7NJY - chains N and a of the 12 polymer chains in the assembly; structure by electron microscopy, 2.94 A resolution.

== Chain N ==
Name: ATP synthase subunit c
From: Mycolicibacterium smegmatis (strain ATCC 700084 / mc(2)155)
UniProt: A0R205 (A0R205_MYCS2); numbering as in UniProt (aligned over 1-86)
Amino-acid sequence (86 residues; row label = number of the first residue in the row):
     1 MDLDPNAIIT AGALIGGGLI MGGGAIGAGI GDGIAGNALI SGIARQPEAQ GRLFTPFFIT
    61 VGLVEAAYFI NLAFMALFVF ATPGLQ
Unresolved in the structure: 1-2
What the authors report for this chain:
  - catalytic residues: E65 (proposed by the authors, not directly observed)

== Chain a ==
Name: ATP synthase subunit a
From: Mycolicibacterium smegmatis (strain ATCC 700084 / mc(2)155)
UniProt: A0R206 (A0R206_MYCS2); numbering as in UniProt (aligned over 1-252)
Amino-acid sequence (252 residues; numbered 1 to 252; the number before each row is that of its first residue):
     1 MLAAEEGGAA IHVGHHTLVF ELFGMTFNGD TILATAVTAV IVIALAFYLR AKVTSTGVPS
    61 GVQLFWEALT IQMRQQIEGS IGMKIAPFVL PLSVTIFVFI LISNWLAVLP LQYGGADGAA
   121 AELYKAPASD INFVLALALF VFVCYHAAGI WRRGIVGHPI KVVKGHVAFL APINIVEELA
   181 KPISLALRLF GNIFAGGILV ALIAMFPWYI QWFPNAVWKT FDLFVGLIQA FIFSLLTILY
   241 FSQSMELDHE DH
Unresolved in the structure: 1-9, 248-252
What the authors report for this chain:
  - catalytic residues: H12, H15, H16, D30, N104, Q112, D117, E122, K125, H146, R153, K161, H166, N174, E177, E178, K181, S184, K219, D222, Q229, Y240 (proposed by the authors, not directly observed)

== Chain N / chain a interface ==
Residue-residue contacts (4; chain N residue first):
  F58(N) with H166(a); V167(a), hydrophobic
  E65(N) with I173(a)
  F69(N) with I173(a), hydrophobic
Also at the interface, not in a pair above, chain N (4 interface residues in all): V61
Also at the interface, not in a pair above, chain a (4 interface residues in all): L170

== Overview ==
Chain N and chain a each contribute 4 residues to their interface. The paper reports catalytic residues E65(N)
and H12(a) among others.
Chain N is ATP synthase subunit c and chain a is ATP synthase subunit a, both from Mycolicibacterium smegmatis
(strain ATCC 700084 / mc(2)155); the structure, Mycobacterium smegmatis ATP synthase Fo combined class 5, was
determined by electron microscopy, deposited together with 7NJK, 7NJL, 7NJM, 7NJN, 7NJO, 7NJP and 20 further
entries.
